Entry 7Q35 (X-ray diffraction, 2.00 A resolution); this record covers chain A.

# Chain A
Name: Bacteriorhodopsin
From: Halobacterium salinarum (strain ATCC 700922 / JCM 11081 / NRC-1)
UniProt: P02945 (BACR_HALSA); residues 1-249 here correspond to UniProt positions 14-262 (UniProt number = residue number + 13)
Amino-acid sequence (269 residues; row label = number of the first residue in the row; numbering starts at 0):
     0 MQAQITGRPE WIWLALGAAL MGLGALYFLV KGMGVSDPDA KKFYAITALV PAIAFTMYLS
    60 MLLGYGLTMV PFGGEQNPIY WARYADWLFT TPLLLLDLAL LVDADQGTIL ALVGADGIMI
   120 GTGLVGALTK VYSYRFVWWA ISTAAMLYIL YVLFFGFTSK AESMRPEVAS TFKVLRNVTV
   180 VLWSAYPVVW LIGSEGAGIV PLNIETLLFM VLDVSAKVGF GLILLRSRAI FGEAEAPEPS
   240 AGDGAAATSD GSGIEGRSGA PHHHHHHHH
Unresolved in the structure: 0-6, 232-268
Covalently attached groups: retinal (RET) linked to Lys216
Differences from the reference sequence: initiating methionine (0); engineered mutation Ala17 (Thr30 in P02945), Ala24 (Thr37 in P02945), Ala47 (Thr60 in P02945); expression tag (250-268)
Ligand contacts:
  - krypton (KR), molecule 1: Ala14, Leu15, Ala18
  - krypton (KR), molecule 2: Leu25, Leu28, Val29
  - krypton (KR), molecule 3: Tyr26, Phe27, Lys30, Tyr43, Leu221, Leu224
  - krypton (KR), molecule 4: Ala44, Ile45, Leu48
  - krypton (KR), molecule 5: Ile52, Met56, Ala84, Asp85, Phe88
  - krypton (KR), molecule 6: Ile52, Thr55, Met56
  - krypton (KR), molecule 7: Met56, Trp80, Ala84
  - krypton (KR), molecule 8: Ser59, Tyr64, Gly65, Trp80, Ala81
  - krypton (KR), molecule 9: Tyr83, Leu87, Ile119, Leu123
  - krypton (KR), molecule 10: Leu87, Pro91, Val112, Asp115, Gly116
  - krypton (KR), molecule 11: Pro91, Leu94, Leu95, Ala98, Ile108, Leu111, Val112
  - krypton (KR), molecule 12: Pro91, Leu92, Leu95, Val112
  - krypton (KR), molecule 13: Leu93, Leu94, Leu97, Thr178, Trp182, Phe219
  - krypton (KR), molecule 14: Gly106, Leu109, Ala110
  - krypton (KR), molecule 15: Leu109, Val112, Gly113
  - krypton (KR), molecule 16: Thr121, Gly122, Gly125, Ala126, Arg134, Trp137, Trp138, Trp189
  - krypton (KR), molecule 17: Trp138, Thr142, Ser183, Pro186, Val187
  - krypton (KR), molecule 18: Asn176, Val177, Val180
  - krypton (KR), molecule 19: Val177, Leu181, Ser214, Gly218, Phe219, Ile222
  - krypton (KR), molecule 20: Val177, Val180, Leu181
  - krypton (KR), molecule 21: Leu181, Val210, Leu211, Ser214
  - krypton (KR), molecule 22: Leu190, Ile191, Ala196, Ile198
  - krypton (KR), molecule 23: Leu207, Val210, Leu211
  - krypton / eicosane, molecule 1: Trp10, Ala14, Ala17, Ala18, Phe54, Leu61
  - krypton / eicosane, molecule 2: Trp12, Leu15, Leu19, Val210, Val213, Ser214, Val217, Gly218, Leu221
  - krypton / eicosane, molecule 3: Ala18, Gly21, Leu22, Leu25, Ala51, Phe54, Thr55
  - krypton / eicosane, molecule 4: Ala24, Leu25, Leu28, Ala44, Ala47, Leu48, Ala51
  - krypton / eicosane, molecule 5: Ala114, Ile117, Ile140, Ala143, Ala144, Tyr147
  - eicosane (LFA), molecule 1: Leu87, Val112, Gly116, Gly120, Leu123, Val124, Leu127
  - eicosane (LFA), molecule 2: Ser132, Phe135, Val136, Trp138, Ala139
  - eicosane (LFA), molecule 3: Leu146, Val179, Val180, Ser183, Ala184
  - eicosane (LFA), molecule 4: Val173, Val177, Ile222
  - eicosane (LFA), molecule 5: Gly197, Ile198, Val199, Pro200, Ile203
  - retinal (RET): Tyr83, Trp86, Thr89, Thr90, Leu93, Met118, Ile119, Gly122, Trp138, Ser141, Thr142, Met145, Trp182, Tyr185, Pro186, Trp189, Asp212, Ala215
Curated features (UniProtKB/Swiss-Prot):
  - site: Asp85 (Primary proton acceptor)
  - modified residue: Gln1 (Pyrrolidone carboxylic acid), Lys216 (N6-(retinylidene)lysine)

# In short
Bound to chain A: 5 copies of krypton / eicosane, 5 copies of eicosane and 23 copies of krypton. Retinal is
covalently linked to Lys216.
Chain A is Bacteriorhodopsin (Halobacterium salinarum (strain ATCC 700922 / JCM 11081 / NRC-1)); the
structure, Crystal structure of the mutant bacteriorhodopsin pressurized with krypton, was determined by X-ray
diffraction (same publication as 7Q36, 7Q37 and 7Q38).
